PDB entry 9F7X | X-ray diffraction, 1.63 A resolution | chains A and B

[Chain A]
Protein: Peroxisome proliferator-activated receptor gamma
Organism: Homo sapiens
UniProt: P37231 (PPARG_HUMAN); residues 206-477 here correspond to UniProt positions 234-505 (UniProt number = residue number + 28)
Sequence (283 residues; each row starts with the number of its first residue):
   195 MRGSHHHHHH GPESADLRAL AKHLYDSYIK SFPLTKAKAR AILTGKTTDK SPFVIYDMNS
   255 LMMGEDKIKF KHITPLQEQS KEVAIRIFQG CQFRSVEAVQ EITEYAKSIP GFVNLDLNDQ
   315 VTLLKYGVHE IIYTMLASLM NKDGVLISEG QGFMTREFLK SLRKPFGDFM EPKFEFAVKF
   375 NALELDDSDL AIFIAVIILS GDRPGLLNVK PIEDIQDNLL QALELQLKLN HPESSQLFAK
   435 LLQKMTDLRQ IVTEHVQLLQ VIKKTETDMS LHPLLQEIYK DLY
Unresolved in the structure: 195-205, 265-269, 476-477
Construct notes: initiating methionine (195); expression tag (196-205)
Small-molecule neighbours: bisphenol-B (H3W): Arg280, Ile281, Gly284, Cys285, Arg288, Ser289, Ile326, Leu330, Leu333, Val339, Leu340, Ile341, Met348, Met364, Lys367
What the authors report for this chain:
  - binding site for bisphenol-B: Ile281, Gly284, Cys285, Ser289, Ile341, Lys367
  - conformationally variable residues: Phe282, Cys285, Gln286, Arg288, Phe363
  - binding site for bisphenol-B: Arg288 (from molecular simulation)

[Chain B]
Protein: Peroxisome proliferator-activated receptor gamma coactivator 1-alpha
UniProt: Q9UBK2 (PRGC1_HUMAN); residues 136-154 here = UniProt positions 136-154
Sequence (19 residues; numbered 136 to 154; the number before each row is that of its first residue):
   136 QEAEEPSLLK KLLLAPANT
Unresolved in the structure: 136-140, 152-154

[How chain A and chain B interact]
Pairs across the interface - 18 pairs, chain A then chain B:
  Thr297(A) - Leu148(B)
  Lys301(A) - Leu147(B)  hydrogen bond (side chain-backbone)
  Lys301(A) - Leu148(B)
  Lys301(A) - Ala150(B)  hydrogen bond (side chain-backbone)
  Phe306(A) - Leu148(B)  hydrophobic
  Leu311(A) - Lys145(B)
  Leu311(A) - Leu148(B)  hydrophobic
  Leu311(A) - Leu149(B)  hydrophobic
  Asn312(A) - Lys145(B)  hydrogen bond
  Gln314(A) - Leu148(B)
  Val315(A) - Leu148(B)  hydrophobic
  Leu318(A) - Leu148(B)  hydrophobic
  Pro467(A) - Leu143(B)
  Leu468(A) - Leu143(B)
  Glu471(A) - Ser142(B)  hydrogen bond
  Glu471(A) - Leu143(B)  hydrogen bond (side chain-backbone)
  Glu471(A) - Leu144(B)  hydrogen bond (side chain-backbone)
  Ile472(A) - Leu144(B)  hydrophobic
Also at the interface, not in a pair above, chain A (15 interface residues in all): Val293, Gln294, Lys319
Also at the interface, not in a pair above, chain B (9 interface residues in all): Pro141

[In short]
15 residues of chain A and 9 residues of chain B are in contact; the contacts include 6 hydrogen bonds. Polar
contacts include Lys301(A)-Leu147(B), Lys301(A)-Ala150(B) and Asn312(A)-Lys145(B). Bound to chain A:
bisphenol-B. From the paper: a binding site for bisphenol-B at Ile281(A), Gly284(A) and Cys285(A) among
others; conformational variability at Phe282(A), Cys285(A) and Gln286(A) among others.
Chain A is Peroxisome proliferator-activated receptor gamma (Homo sapiens) and chain B is Peroxisome
proliferator-activated receptor gamma coactivator 1-alpha; the structure, Human PPARgamma ligand binding
domain in complex with co-activator 1alpha peptide and bisphenol B (BPB), was determined by X-ray diffraction,
deposited together with 9F7W.
